PDB entry 2CDB | X-ray diffraction, 1.60 A resolution | chains A and B of the 4 polymer chains in the assembly

== Chain A (and B) ==
Molecule: Glucose 1-dehydrogenase (dhg-1)
Organism: Sulfolobus solfataricus
Notes: EC 1.1.1.47; chain B of this document is another copy of the same molecule, construct and numbering; everything in this record applies to it too
UniProtKB: O93715 (O93715_SULSO); numbering as in UniProt (aligned over 1-366)
Amino-acid sequence (366 residues; each row starts with the number of its first residue):
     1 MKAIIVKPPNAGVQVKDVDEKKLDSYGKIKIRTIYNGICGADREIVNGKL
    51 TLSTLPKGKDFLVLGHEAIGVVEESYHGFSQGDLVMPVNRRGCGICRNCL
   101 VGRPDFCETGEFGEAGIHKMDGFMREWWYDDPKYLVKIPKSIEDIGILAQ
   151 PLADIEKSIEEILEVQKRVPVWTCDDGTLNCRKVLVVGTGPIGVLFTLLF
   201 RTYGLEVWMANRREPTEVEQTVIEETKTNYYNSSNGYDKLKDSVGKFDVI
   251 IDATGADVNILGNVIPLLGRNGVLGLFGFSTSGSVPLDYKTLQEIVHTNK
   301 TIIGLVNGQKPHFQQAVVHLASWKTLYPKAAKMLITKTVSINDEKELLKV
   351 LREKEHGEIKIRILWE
Unresolved in the structure: 51-56 (chain B: 51-57)
Differences from the reference sequence: engineered mutation Ala41 (Thr in O93715)
Cystine bridges: Cys174-Cys181
Ion coordination: Zn2+ site 1: Cys39, His66, Glu67; Zn2+ site 2: Cys93, Cys96, Cys99, Cys107
Ligand contacts:
  - beta-D-glucopyranose (BGC): Cys39, Ala41, His66, Asn89, Arg90, Glu114, Ile117, Gln150, Asp154, Phe279, Val306, Asn307
  - NADP (NAP; NADP nicotinamide-adenine-dinucleotide phosphate): Asp154, Val187, Gly188, Thr189, Gly190, Pro191, Ile192, Gly193, Ala210, Asn211, Arg212, Arg213, Ser233, Ala253, Thr254, Gly255, Ala256, Ile260, Phe277, Gly278, Phe279, Leu305, Val306, Asn307, Lys354, His356
Swiss-Prot annotation at these positions:
  - binding site (Zn(2+)): Cys39, His66, Glu67, Cys93, Cys96, Cys99, Cys107, Gln150
  - binding site (substrate): Asn89, Glu114, Gln150, Asp154, Asn307
  - binding site (NADP(+)): Thr189 to Ile192, Asn211 to Arg213, Phe277 to Phe279, Leu305 to Asn307, Lys354

== Interface between chain A and chain B ==
Residue-residue contacts (40):
  Val101(A) with Cys174(B); Gly177(B)
  Gly102(A) with Asp175(B)
  Lys133(A) with Asp176(B)
  Pro139(A) with Leu326(B), hydrophobic
  Ser141(A) with Thr325(B), hydrogen bond (side chain-backbone)
  Ile142(A) with Thr325(B)
  Lys167(A) with Lys167(B)
  Val171(A) with Val101(B), hydrophobic
  Cys174(A) with Val101(B)
  Asp175(A) with Gly102(B); Lys133(B), hydrogen bond (backbone-side chain)
  Asp176(A) with Lys133(B); Lys310(B), salt bridge
  Gly177(A) with Val101(B); Pro311(B)
  Thr178(A) with Lys310(B); Pro311(B); Gln314(B)
  Asn180(A) with Gln314(B)
  Thr202(A) with Val318(B)
  Lys310(A) with Asp176(B), salt bridge; Thr178(B)
  Pro311(A) with Gly177(B); Thr178(B)
  Gln314(A) with Thr178(B); Asn180(B)
  Val318(A) with Thr202(B); Ser322(B)
  Ala321(A) with Thr325(B), hydrogen bond (backbone-side chain); Leu326(B), hydrophobic
  Ser322(A) with Val318(B); Ser322(B)
  Lys324(A) with Thr325(B)
  Thr325(A) with Ser141(B), hydrogen bond (backbone-side chain); Ile142(B); Ala321(B), hydrogen bond (side chain-backbone); Lys324(B)
  Leu326(A) with Pro139(B), hydrophobic; Ala321(B), hydrophobic
Interface residues without a listed pair, chain A (27 interface residues in all): Thr173, Lys227, His319
Interface residues without a listed pair, chain B (26 interface residues in all): Ser80, Val171, His319

== Overview ==
The interface between chain A and chain B involves 27 residues on one side and 26 on the other, with 5
hydrogen bonds and 2 salt bridges. Polar contacts include Asp176(A)-Lys310(B), Ser141(A)-Thr325(B) and
Asp175(A)-Lys133(B). Chain A binds beta-D-glucopyranose and NADP.
Both chains are Glucose 1-dehydrogenase (dhg-1) (Sulfolobus solfataricus). Entry 2CDB (Sulfolobus solfataricus
Glucose Dehydrogenase 1 in complex with NADP and glucose) was determined by X-ray diffraction (same
publication as 2CD9, 2CDA and 2CDC).
